Entry 3LVM (X-ray diffraction, 2.05 A resolution); this record covers chains A and B.

[Chain A (and B)]
Name: Cysteine desulfurase
Organism: Escherichia coli
Notes: EC 2.8.1.7; chain B of this document is another copy of the same molecule, construct and numbering; everything in this record applies to it too
UniProtKB: P0A6B9 (ISCS_ECO57); numbering as in UniProt (aligned over 1-404)
Sequence (423 residues; each row starts with the number of its first residue; numbers below 1 keep their minus sign (Met-18 is residue -18)):
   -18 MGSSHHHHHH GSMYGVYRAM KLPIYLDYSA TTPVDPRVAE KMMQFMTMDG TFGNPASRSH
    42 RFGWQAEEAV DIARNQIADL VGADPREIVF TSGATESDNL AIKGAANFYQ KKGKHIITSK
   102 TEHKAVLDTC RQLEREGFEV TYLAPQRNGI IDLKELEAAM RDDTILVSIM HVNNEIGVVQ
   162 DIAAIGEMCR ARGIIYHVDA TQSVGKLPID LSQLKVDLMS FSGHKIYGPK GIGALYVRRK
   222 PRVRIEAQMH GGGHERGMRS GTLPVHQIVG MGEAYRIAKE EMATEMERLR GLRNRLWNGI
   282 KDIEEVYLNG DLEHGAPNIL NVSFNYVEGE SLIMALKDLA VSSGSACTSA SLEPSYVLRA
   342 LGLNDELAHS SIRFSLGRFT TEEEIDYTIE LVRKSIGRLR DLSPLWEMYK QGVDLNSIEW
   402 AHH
Not modelled in the structure: -18 to 0, 328-332, 399-404 (chain B: -18 to -6, 328-332, 394-404)
Differences from the reference sequence: expression tag (-18 to 0)
Covalently attached groups: pyridoxal phosphate (PLP) linked to Lys206
Small-molecule neighbours: pyridoxal phosphate (PLP): Gly74, Ala75, Thr76, Asp79, His104, Met151, Asn155, Asp180, Thr182, Gln183, Ser203, His205
UniProt features mapped onto this chain:
  - active site: Cys328 (Cysteine persulfide intermediate)
  - binding site (pyridoxal 5'-phosphate): Ala75, Thr76, Asn155, Gln183, Ser203 to His205, Thr243
  - binding site ([2Fe-2S] cluster): Cys328
  - modified residue: Lys206 (N6-(pyridoxal phosphate)lysine)
  - mutagenesis: Arg39 (R39E: Decreased binding to CyaY), Trp45 (W45R: No binding to TusA, decreased binding to ThiI. 3% 5-methylaminomethyl-2-thiouridine (mnm(5)s(2)U), 7% 4-thiouridine produced), Glu49 (E49A: No binding to TusA. 24% mnm(5)s(2)U tRNA produced), Asp52 (D52A/M/R/Y: No binding to TusA. 0-20% mnm(5)s(2)U tRNA produced), Asp65 (D65F: Decreased binding to TusA. 22% mnm(5)s(2)U tRNA produced), Phe89 (F89E: Decreased binding to ThiI), Arg112 (R112E: Decreased binding to IscX), Arg116 (R116E: Decreased binding to CyaY, IscX, ThiI), Arg220 (R220E: No binding to CyaY, IscX, ThiI), Arg223 to Arg225 (No binding to IscX), Arg223 (R223E: No binding CyaY, IscX, decreased binding to ThiI), Arg225 to Glu227 (No binding to CyaY, IscX), 6 further mutagenesis entries in UniProt
From the paper describing this entry:
  - binding site for pyridoxal phosphate: Lys206
  - catalytic residues: Cys328 (citing earlier work)
  - conformationally variable residues (order/disorder transition): Val322 to Leu333
  - mutagenesis - R220E, R237E/M239E, R340E: decreased binding to ThiI
  - mutagenesis - R116E, G234L, A327V: decreased binding to CyaY
  - mutagenesis - R220E, R223E, R225E/E227R, R237E/M239E, R340E: abolished binding to CyaY
  - mutagenesis - R116E, G234L, R340E: decreased binding to IscX
  - mutagenesis - R220E, R223E, R225E/E227R, R237E/M239E, A327V: abolished binding to IscX

[Chain A / chain B interface]
Residue-residue contacts (105):
  Pro4(A) with Phe43(B), hydrophobic
  Tyr6(A) with Phe33(B); Phe43(B), hydrophobic
  Asp8(A) with Ser38(B), hydrogen bond; His41(B), salt bridge
  Ala11(A) with Asn35(B), hydrogen bond (backbone-side chain); Ser38(B)
  Thr12(A) with Phe33(B); Gly34(B); Asn35(B)
  Thr13(A) with Phe33(B)
  Pro14(A) with Met27(B); Thr28(B); Met29(B); Phe33(B)
  Val15(A) with Met27(B), hydrogen bond (backbone-backbone); Thr28(B)
  Met23(A) with Met27(B), hydrophobic
  Met27(A) with Pro14(B); Val15(B), hydrogen bond (backbone-backbone); Met23(B), hydrophobic
  Thr28(A) with Pro14(B); Val15(B)
  Met29(A) with Pro14(B); Phe360(B), hydrophobic
  Phe33(A) with Tyr6(B); Thr12(B); Thr13(B); Pro14(B); Lys211(B), hydrogen bond (backbone-side chain)
  Gly34(A) with Thr12(B); Lys211(B)
  Asn35(A) with Ala11(B), hydrogen bond (side chain-backbone); Thr12(B)
  Ser38(A) with Asp8(B), hydrogen bond; Ala11(B)
  Ser40(A) with Val322(B), hydrogen bond (side chain-backbone)
  His41(A) with Asp8(B), salt bridge; Ala321(B); Val322(B), hydrogen bond (side chain-backbone)
  Phe43(A) with Pro4(B), hydrophobic; Tyr6(B), hydrophobic; Ala321(B), hydrophobic
  Ser73(A) with Ser73(B); Arg240(B), hydrogen bond
  Thr76(A) with His231(B); Ser241(B); Gly242(B)
  Glu77(A) with Met230(B)
  Asn80(A) with Gln229(B); Met230(B); His231(B)
  Lys84(A) with Gln229(B), hydrogen bond (side chain-backbone); His231(B), hydrogen bond
  Lys105(A) with Gly232(B); Gly233(B)
  Ala106(A) with His231(B); Gly232(B)
  Asp109(A) with His231(B); Gly232(B); Gly233(B), hydrogen bond (side chain-backbone)
  Thr110(A) with His231(B)
  Gln113(A) with His231(B)
  Arg116(A) with Glu227(B), salt bridge
  His205(A) with Thr243(B)
  Pro210(A) with His247(B)
  Lys211(A) with Phe33(B), hydrogen bond (side chain-backbone); Gly34(B); Leu244(B); Pro245(B); His247(B)
  Gly212(A) with Pro245(B)
  Gln229(A) with Asn80(B); Lys84(B), hydrogen bond (backbone-side chain)
  Met230(A) with Glu77(B); Asn80(B)
  His231(A) with Thr76(B); Asn80(B); Lys84(B), hydrogen bond; Ala106(B); Asp109(B); Thr110(B); Gln113(B)
  Gly232(A) with Lys105(B); Ala106(B); Asp109(B)
  Gly233(A) with Lys105(B); Asp109(B), hydrogen bond (backbone-side chain)
  Arg240(A) with Ser73(B), hydrogen bond
  Ser241(A) with Thr76(B)
  Gly242(A) with Thr76(B)
  Thr243(A) with His205(B)
  Leu244(A) with Lys211(B)
  Pro245(A) with Lys211(B); Gly212(B)
  His247(A) with Pro210(B); Lys211(B); Gln248(B), hydrogen bond
  Gln248(A) with His247(B), hydrogen bond; Gln248(B)
  Ala321(A) with His41(B); Phe43(B), hydrophobic
  Val322(A) with Ser40(B), hydrogen bond (backbone-side chain); His41(B), hydrogen bond (backbone-side chain)
  Phe360(A) with Met29(B), hydrophobic
Also at the interface, not in a pair above, chain A (60 interface residues in all): Lys2, Tyr9, Pro17, Ala20, Arg42, Glu227, Gly234, Val246, Ile314, Ser323
Also at the interface, not in a pair above, chain B (57 interface residues in all): Tyr9, Ala20, Arg116, Gly234, Val246, Ile314, Ser323

[Overview]
Chain A and chain B form an interface of 60 and 57 residues respectively; the contacts include 22 hydrogen
bonds and 3 salt bridges. Polar pairs include Asp8(A)-His41(B), Arg116(A)-Glu227(B) and Asp8(A)-Ser38(B). The
paper reports the catalytic residue Cys328(A); R220E, R223E and R225E/E227R of chain A, among others, abolish
binding to CyaY; 8 substitutions were tested in all.
Both chains are Cysteine desulfurase (Escherichia coli). Entry 3LVM (Crystal Structure of E.coli IscS) was
determined by X-ray diffraction together with 3LVJ, 3LVK and 3LVL from the same study.
